Entry 7Y1A (electron microscopy, 6.30 A resolution (low resolution: residue-level contacts below are approximate; hydrogen-bond / salt-bridge calls are withheld)); this record covers chains 1 and v of the 14 polymer chains in the assembly.

[Chain 1]
Name: B-phycoerythrin beta chain
Source organism: Porphyridium purpureum
UniProtKB: P11393 (PHEB_PORPP); numbering as in UniProt (aligned over 1-177)
Chain sequence (177 residues; each row starts with the number of its first residue):
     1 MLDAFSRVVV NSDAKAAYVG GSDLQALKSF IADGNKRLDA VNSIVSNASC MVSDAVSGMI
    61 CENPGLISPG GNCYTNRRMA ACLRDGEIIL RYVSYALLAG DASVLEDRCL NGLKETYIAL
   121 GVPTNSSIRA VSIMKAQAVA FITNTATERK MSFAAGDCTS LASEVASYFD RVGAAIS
Modified residues: N72 (N-methyl asparagine; MEN)
Glycans and other covalent adducts: covalent link N72-R78
Ligand contacts:
  - phycoerythrobilin (PEB), molecule 1: A32, N35, K36, L38, D39, N42, I142, T143, N144, F153, A154, A155, G156, D157, C158
  - phycoerythrobilin (PEB), molecule 2: N47, C50, S53, D54, S57, G58, C61, E62, A136, Q137, F141, T145, A146, T147, R149
  - phycoerythrobilin (PEB), molecule 3: I60, I67, Y74, M79
  - phycoerythrobilin (PEB), molecule 4: L66, N72, C73, R77, R78, A81, C82, R84, D85, I88, C109, Y117, L120, V122, P123, S126, S127
Curated features (UniProtKB/Swiss-Prot):
  - binding site (phycourobilin): C50, C61
  - binding site ((2R,3E)-phycoerythrobilin): C82, C158
  - modified residue: N72 (N4-methylasparagine)

[Chain v]
Name: Phycoerythrin alpha subunit
Source organism: Porphyridium purpureum
UniProtKB: E2IH77 (E2IH77_PORPP); numbering as in UniProt (aligned over 1-164)
Chain sequence (164 residues; row label = number of the first residue in the row):
     1 MKSVITTVVS AADAAGRFPS NSDLESIQGN IQRSAARLEA AEKLAGNHEA VVKEAGDACF
    61 AKYAYLKNPG EAGENQEKIN KCYRDVDHYM RLVNYCLVVG GTGPLDEWGI AGAREVYRTL
   121 NLPTSAYVAS IAYTRDRLCV PRDMSAQAGV EFSAYLDYLI NALS
Ligand contacts:
  - phycoerythrobilin (PEB), molecule 1: E42, A45, G46
  - phycoerythrobilin (PEB), molecule 2: K43, L44, N47, V51, R137, L138, C139, R142, D143
  - phycoerythrobilin (PEB), molecule 3: A72, K78, K81, C82, R84, D85, H88, Y89, L92, Y117, L120, L122, P123, A126, Y127

[Chain 1 / chain v interface]
Contacting residue pairs (6; chain 1 residue first):
  N76(1) with W108(v); G109(v); A111(v); G112(v)
  R77(1) with A111(v)
  L83(1) with T119(v)
Other interface residues (no listed pair), chain 1 (6 interface residues in all): S53, T75, M79
Other interface residues (no listed pair), chain v (8 interface residues in all): V116, Y117, L120

[Summary]
6 residues of chain 1 and 8 residues of chain v are in contact. One phycoerythrobilin molecule is bound
between chain 1 and chain v. Chain 1 binds 4 copies of phycoerythrobilin. Ligands of chain v: 3 copies of
phycoerythrobilin.
Here chain 1 is B-phycoerythrin beta chain and chain v is Phycoerythrin alpha subunit, both from Porphyridium
purpureum. Entry 7Y1A (Lateral hexamer) was determined by electron microscopy.
